Entry 8VLB (X-ray diffraction, 2.90 A resolution); this record covers chains A and D of the 4 polymer chains in the assembly.

== Chain A ==
Molecule: von Hippel-Lindau disease tumor suppressor
Source organism: Homo sapiens
UniProtKB: P40337 (VHL_HUMAN); residues 54-213 here = UniProt positions 54-213
Amino-acid sequence (162 residues; row label = number of the first residue in the row):
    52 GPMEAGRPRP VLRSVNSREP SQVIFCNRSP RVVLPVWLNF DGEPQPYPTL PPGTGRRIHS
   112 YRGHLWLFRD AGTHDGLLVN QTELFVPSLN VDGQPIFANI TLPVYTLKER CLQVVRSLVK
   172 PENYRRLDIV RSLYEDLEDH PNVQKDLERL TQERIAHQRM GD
Not modelled in the structure: 52-60, 209-213
Construct notes: expression tag (52-53)
Curated features (UniProtKB/Swiss-Prot):
  - region: Thr157 to Val166 (Interaction with Elongin BC complex)
  - natural variant: Leu63 (L63P: In PCC), Arg64 (R64P: In PCC), Ser65 (S65A: In PCC; S65L: In VHLD; S65W: In VHLD), Val66 to Gln73 (deletion: In VHLD), Ser68 (S68W: In PCC and VHLD), Glu70 (E70K: In VHLD), Val74 (V74G: In VHLD), Ile75 (deletion: In VHLD), Phe76 (F76I: In VHLD; F76L: In VHLD; F76S: In VHLD; deletion: In VHLD), Asn78 (N78H: In VHLD; N78S: In VHLD; N78T: In VHLD), Arg79 (R79P: In VHLD), Ser80 (S80I: In VHLD; S80N: In PCC and VHLD; S80R: In VHLD), 64 further natural variant entries in UniProt
  - mutagenesis: Tyr98 (Y98N: No interaction with HIF1A. No HIF1A degradation)
Residues lining bound ligands: 3JF (N-acetyl-3-methyl-L-valyl-(4R)-4-hydroxy-N-[4-(4-methyl-1,3-thiazol-5-yl)benzyl]-L-prolinamide): Arg69, Phe76, Pro86, Trp88, Phe91, Tyr98, Pro99, Leu101, Arg107, Ile109, His110, Ser111, Tyr112, His115, Trp117
Reported in the primary citation:
  - binding site for 3JF: Tyr98, Arg107, His110, Ser111, His115

== Chain D ==
Molecule: Cysteine dioxygenase type 1
Source organism: Homo sapiens
Notes: EC 1.13.11.20
UniProtKB: Q16878 (CDO1_HUMAN); numbering as in UniProt (aligned over 1-200)
Amino-acid sequence (201 residues; each row starts with the number of its first residue; numbering starts at 0):
     0 GMEQTEVLKP RTLADLIRIL HQLFAGDEVN VEEVQAIMEA YESDPTEWAM YAKFDQYRYT
    60 RNLVDQGNGK FNLMILCWGE GHGSSIHDHT NSHCFLKMLQ GNLKETLFAW PDKKSNEMVK
   120 KSERVLRENQ CAYINDSIGL HRVENISHTE PAVSLHLYSP PFDTCHAFDQ RTGHKNKVTM
   180 TFHSKFGIRT PNATSGSLEN N
Not modelled in the structure: 0-5, 191-200
Construct notes: expression tag (0)
Curated features (UniProtKB/Swiss-Prot):
  - binding site (Fe cation): His86, His88, His140
  - cross-link: Cys93 to Tyr157 (3'-(S-cysteinyl)-tyrosine (Cys-Tyr))
  - natural variant: Glu143 (E143Q: In a colorectal cancer sample)
  - mutagenesis: Arg60 (R60Q: Reduces enzyme activity by 70%. Reduces iron and zinc incorporation by 50%), Cys93 (C93S: Reduces enzyme activity and iron incorporation by 50%. Zinc incorporation increased by 20%), Tyr157 (Y157F: Almost total loss of enzyme activity and iron incorporation. Reduces zinc incorporation by 20%), Cys164 (C164S: Reduces enzyme activity by 20%. Little effect on iron incorporation. No effect on zinc incorporation)
Bound ions: Fe2+: His86, His88, His140
Residues lining bound ligands: 3JF (N-acetyl-3-methyl-L-valyl-(4R)-4-hydroxy-N-[4-(4-methyl-1,3-thiazol-5-yl)benzyl]-L-prolinamide): Pro44, Trp47, Ala48, Ala51, Phe53, Gln55, Gln99, Pro150, Val152
Reported in the primary citation:
  - binding site for 3JF: Gln99
  - mutagenesis - Q99N (40-fold): decreased binding to 3JF

== How chain A and chain D interact ==
Contacting residue pairs - 16 pairs, chain A then chain D:
  Asn67(A) with Asp43(D); Pro44(D)
  Gln73(A) with Thr148(D), hydrogen bond (side chain-backbone)
  Phe91(A) with Thr45(D); Ala48(D), hydrophobic
  Gln96(A) with Ala48(D), hydrogen bond (side chain-backbone); Met49(D); Ala51(D)
  Tyr98(A) with Phe53(D), hydrophobic
  Pro99(A) with Phe53(D); Gln55(D)
  Arg107(A) with Gln55(D), hydrogen bond
  His110(A) with Thr148(D); Glu149(D); Pro150(D)
  Tyr112(A) with Gln99(D), hydrogen bond
Also at the interface, not in a pair above, chain A (11 interface residues in all): Trp88, Thr100
Also at the interface, not in a pair above, chain D (14 interface residues in all): Asp54, Glu79

== Overview ==
The interface between chain A and chain D involves 11 residues on one side and 14 on the other, with 4
hydrogen bonds. Among the polar pairs are Gln73(A)-Thr148(D), Gln96(A)-Ala48(D) and Arg107(A)-Gln55(D). From
the paper: a binding site for 3JF at Tyr98(A), Arg107(A) and Gln99(D) among others; Q99N of chain D reduces
binding to 3JF.
Chain A is von Hippel-Lindau disease tumor suppressor and chain D is Cysteine dioxygenase type 1, both from
Homo sapiens; the structure, Crystal structure of EloBC-VHL-CDO1 complex bound to compound 4 molecular glue,
was determined by X-ray diffraction (same publication as 8VL9).
